7ORO - chains H and A of the 5 polymer chains in the assembly; structure by electron microscopy, 2.90 A resolution.

# Chain H
Molecule: 17-nt RNA strand
Sequence (17 nucleotides; numbered 1 to 17; the number before each row is that of its first residue):
     1 ACGAGUGUCGUACCAAG
Unresolved in the structure: 15-17

# Chain A
Name: La Crosse virus polymerase
Organism: La Crosse orthobunyavirus
Notes: EC 2.7.7.48
UniProtKB: A5HC98 (L_BUNLC); numbering as in UniProt; present here: 1-1028, 1042-2263
Sequence (2276 residues; numbered 1 to 2263 plus 26 insertion-coded residues; 13 numbers in that range are skipped by the numbering (no residue carries them; nothing is unmodelled there); the number before each row is that of its first residue; a row labelled like 1028A-1028Z holds insertion residues (1028A, then the next letters in order)):
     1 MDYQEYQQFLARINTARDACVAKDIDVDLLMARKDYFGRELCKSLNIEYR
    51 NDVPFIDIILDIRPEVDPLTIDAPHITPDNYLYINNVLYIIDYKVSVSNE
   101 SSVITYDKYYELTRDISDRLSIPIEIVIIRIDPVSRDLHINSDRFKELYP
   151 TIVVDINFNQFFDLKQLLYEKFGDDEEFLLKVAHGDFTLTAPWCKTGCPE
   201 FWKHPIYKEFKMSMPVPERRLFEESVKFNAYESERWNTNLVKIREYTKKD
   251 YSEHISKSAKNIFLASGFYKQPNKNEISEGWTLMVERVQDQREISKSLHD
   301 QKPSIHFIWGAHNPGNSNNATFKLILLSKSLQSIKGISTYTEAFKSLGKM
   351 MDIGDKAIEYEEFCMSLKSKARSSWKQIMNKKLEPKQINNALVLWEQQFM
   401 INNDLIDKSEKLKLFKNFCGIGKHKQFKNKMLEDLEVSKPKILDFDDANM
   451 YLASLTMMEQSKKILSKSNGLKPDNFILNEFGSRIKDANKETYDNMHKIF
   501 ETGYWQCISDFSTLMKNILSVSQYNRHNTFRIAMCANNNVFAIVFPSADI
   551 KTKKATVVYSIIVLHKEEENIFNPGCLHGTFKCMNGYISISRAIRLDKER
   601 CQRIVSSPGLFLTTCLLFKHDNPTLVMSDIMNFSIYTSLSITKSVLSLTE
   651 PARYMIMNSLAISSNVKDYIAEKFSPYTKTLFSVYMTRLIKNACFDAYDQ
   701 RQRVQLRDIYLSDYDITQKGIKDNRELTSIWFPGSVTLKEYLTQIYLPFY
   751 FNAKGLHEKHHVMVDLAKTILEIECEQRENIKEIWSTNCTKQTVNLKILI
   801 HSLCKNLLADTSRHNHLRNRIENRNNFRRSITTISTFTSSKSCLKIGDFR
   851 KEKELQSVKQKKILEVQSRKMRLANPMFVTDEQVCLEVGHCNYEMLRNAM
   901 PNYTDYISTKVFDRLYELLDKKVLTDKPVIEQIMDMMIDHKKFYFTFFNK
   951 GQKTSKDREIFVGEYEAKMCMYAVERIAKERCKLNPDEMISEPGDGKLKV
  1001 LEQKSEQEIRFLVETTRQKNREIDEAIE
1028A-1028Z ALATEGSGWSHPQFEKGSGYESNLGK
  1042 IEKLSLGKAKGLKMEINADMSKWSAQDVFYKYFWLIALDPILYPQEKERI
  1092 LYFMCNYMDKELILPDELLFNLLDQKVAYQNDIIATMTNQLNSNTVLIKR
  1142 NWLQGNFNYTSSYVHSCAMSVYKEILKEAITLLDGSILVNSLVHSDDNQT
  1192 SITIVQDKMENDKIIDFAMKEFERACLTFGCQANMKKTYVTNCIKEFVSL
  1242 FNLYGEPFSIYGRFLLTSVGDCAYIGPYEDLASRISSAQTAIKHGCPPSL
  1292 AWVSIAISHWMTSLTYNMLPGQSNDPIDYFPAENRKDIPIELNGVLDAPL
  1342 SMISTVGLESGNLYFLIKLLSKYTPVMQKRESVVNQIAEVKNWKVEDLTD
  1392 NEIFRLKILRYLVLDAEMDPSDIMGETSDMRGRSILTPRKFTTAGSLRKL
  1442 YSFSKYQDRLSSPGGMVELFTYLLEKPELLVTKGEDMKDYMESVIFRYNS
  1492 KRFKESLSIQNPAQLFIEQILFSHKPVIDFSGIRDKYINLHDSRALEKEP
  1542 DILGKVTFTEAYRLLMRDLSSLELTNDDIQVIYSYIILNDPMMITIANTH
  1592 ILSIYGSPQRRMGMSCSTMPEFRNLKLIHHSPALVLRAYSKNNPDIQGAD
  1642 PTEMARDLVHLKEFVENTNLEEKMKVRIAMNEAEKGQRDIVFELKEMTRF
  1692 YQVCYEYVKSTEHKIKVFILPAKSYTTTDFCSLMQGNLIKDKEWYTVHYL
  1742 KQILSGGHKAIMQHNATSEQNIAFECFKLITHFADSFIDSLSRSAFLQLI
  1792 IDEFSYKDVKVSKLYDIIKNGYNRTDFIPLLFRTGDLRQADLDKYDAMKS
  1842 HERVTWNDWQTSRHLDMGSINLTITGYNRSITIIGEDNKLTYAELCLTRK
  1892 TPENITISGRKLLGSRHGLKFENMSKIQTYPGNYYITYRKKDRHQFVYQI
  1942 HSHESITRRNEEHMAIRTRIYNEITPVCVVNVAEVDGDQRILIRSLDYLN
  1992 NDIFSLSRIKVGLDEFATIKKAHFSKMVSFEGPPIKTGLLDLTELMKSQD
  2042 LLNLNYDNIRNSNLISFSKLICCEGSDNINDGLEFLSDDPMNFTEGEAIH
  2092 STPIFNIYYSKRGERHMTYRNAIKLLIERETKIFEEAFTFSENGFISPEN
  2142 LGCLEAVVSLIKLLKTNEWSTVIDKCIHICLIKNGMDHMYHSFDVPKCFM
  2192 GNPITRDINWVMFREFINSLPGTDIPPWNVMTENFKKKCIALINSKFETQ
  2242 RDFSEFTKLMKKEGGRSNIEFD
Unresolved in the structure: 425-436, 549-553, 855-892, 1028A-1028Z, 1531-1543, 1841-1981, 2191-2198, 2239-2263
Sequence notes: engineered mutation Lys34 (His in A5HC98); insertion (1028G-1028S)
Metal / ion sites: Mg2+ near Asp1188 (its only coordinating residue here); Zn2+: Cys2064, His2169, Asp2178, His2182
UniProt features mapped onto this chain:
  - binding site (Mn(2+)): Asp52, Asp79, Asp92, Tyr93
  - binding site (Mg(2+)): Asp1188
  - binding site (Zn(2+)): Cys2064, His2169, Asp2178, His2182
From the paper describing this entry:
  - conformationally variable residues (helix shift, loop rearrangement): Gly1423 to Leu1441
  - mutagenesis - H34K: abolished catalytic activity (citing earlier work)
  - mutagenesis - M989A: decreased catalytic activity on 25-mer product
  - mutagenesis - I990A: increased catalytic activity on 25-mer
  - mutagenesis - M989A, S991A: unchanged catalytic activity
  - mutagenesis - S991A (13.8-fold): increased catalytic activity on replication products

# How chain H and chain A interact
Contacting residue pairs (66):
  A1(H) with Asn417(A), sugar contact; Phe418(A), sugar contact; Cys419(A), base contact; Gly420(A), base contact; Lys423(A), salt bridge to the phosphate; Arg592(A), sugar contact; Ala593(A), hydrogen bond to the sugar; Arg595(A), hydrogen bond to the base
  C2(H) with Lys302(A), salt bridge to the phosphate; Pro303(A), phosphate contact; His306(A), hydrogen bond to the phosphate; Arg592(A), salt bridge to the phosphate; Ala593(A), sugar contact; Arg595(A), hydrogen bond to the sugar
  G3(H) with Lys302(A), salt bridge to the phosphate; Pro303(A), phosphate contact; His306(A), salt bridge to the phosphate; Arg595(A), sugar contact; Arg600(A), hydrogen bond to the sugar; Thr642(A), phosphate contact; Glu758(A), sugar contact
  A4(H) with Arg600(A), salt bridge to the phosphate; Thr642(A), phosphate contact; Lys643(A), hydrogen bond to the phosphate; Leu756(A), sugar contact; Glu758(A), sugar contact; His761(A), hydrogen bond to the sugar
  G5(H) with Val437(A), base contact; Pro440(A), base contact; Lys441(A), base contact; Lys643(A), salt bridge to the phosphate; Tyr677(A), hydrogen bond to the base; Lys679(A), hydrogen bond to the base; His761(A), sugar contact
  U6(H) with Gln291(A), hydrogen bond to the base; Arg292(A), salt bridge to the phosphate; Ser438(A), sugar contact; Lys439(A), base contact; Pro440(A), sugar contact; Asp765(A), phosphate contact
  G7(H) with Val437(A), phosphate contact; His760(A), sugar contact; Val764(A), sugar contact; Lys768(A), base contact; Leu1113(A), base contact; Gln1116(A), hydrogen bond to the base; Tyr1120(A), stacking on the base; Asp1123(A), hydrogen bond to the base; Ile1125(A), base contact
  U8(H) with Val437(A), phosphate contact; His760(A), salt bridge to the phosphate; His761(A), salt bridge to the phosphate; Asp1115(A), sugar contact; Gln1116(A), base contact; Val1118(A), hydrogen bond to the base; Tyr1120(A), base contact
  C9(H) with His760(A), sugar contact
  G10(H) with Arg595(A), base contact
  U11(H) with Gly420(A), hydrogen bond to the sugar; Lys423(A), base contact; His424(A), base contact; Arg595(A), hydrogen bond to the sugar
  A12(H) with Gly420(A), phosphate contact; Ile421(A), phosphate contact; Gly422(A), hydrogen bond to the phosphate; Lys423(A), phosphate contact
Also at the interface, not in a pair above, chain A (49 interface residues in all): Asp290, Gln301, Ala548, Ile594, Leu596, Ile641, Lys1117, Ala1119, Ile1124

# In short
Chain H and chain A form an interface of 12 and 49 residues respectively, with 16 hydrogen bonds, 10 salt
bridges and 1 aromatic stacking contact. Among the polar pairs are A1(H)-Arg595(A), G5(H)-Tyr677(A) and
G5(H)-Lys679(A). From the paper: H34K of chain A abolishes catalytic activity; conformational variability at
Gly1423(A); 4 substitutions were tested in all.
Here chain H is a 17-nt RNA strand and chain A is La Crosse virus polymerase (La Crosse orthobunyavirus).
Entry 7ORO (La Crosse virus polymerase at replication early-elongation stage) was determined by electron
microscopy (same publication as 7ORI, 7ORJ, 7ORK, 7ORL and 7ORM).
